PDB entry 5C0X | X-ray diffraction, 3.81 A resolution | chains C and F of the 12 polymer chains in the assembly

== Chain C ==
Protein: Exosome complex component RRP43
Organism: Saccharomyces cerevisiae S288c
Notes: fragment: Exosome complex component RRP43
Reference sequence: P25359 (RRP43_YEAST); residue numbers follow UniProt; this construct covers 1-394
Amino-acid sequence (394 residues; each row starts with the number of its first residue):
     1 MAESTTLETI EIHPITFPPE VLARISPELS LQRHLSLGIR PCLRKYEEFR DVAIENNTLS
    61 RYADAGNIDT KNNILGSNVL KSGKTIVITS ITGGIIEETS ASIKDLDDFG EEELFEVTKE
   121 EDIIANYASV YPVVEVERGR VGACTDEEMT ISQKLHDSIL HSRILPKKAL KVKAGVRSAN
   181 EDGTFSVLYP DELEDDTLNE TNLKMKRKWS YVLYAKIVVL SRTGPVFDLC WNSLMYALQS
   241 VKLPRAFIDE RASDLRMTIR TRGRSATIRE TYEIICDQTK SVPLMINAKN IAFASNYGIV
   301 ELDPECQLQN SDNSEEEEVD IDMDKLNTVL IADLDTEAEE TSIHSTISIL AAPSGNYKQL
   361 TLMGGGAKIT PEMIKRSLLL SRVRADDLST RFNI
Disordered / not traced: 1-7, 100-120, 194-205, 311-325
Construct notes: engineered mutation S102 (Ala in P25359), M363 (Val in P25359)

== Chain F ==
Protein: Exosome complex component MTR3
Organism: Saccharomyces cerevisiae S288c
Notes: fragment: Exosome complex component MTR3
Reference sequence: P48240 (MTR3_YEAST); residue numbers follow UniProt; this construct covers 1-250
Amino-acid sequence (250 residues; numbered 1 to 250; the number before each row is that of its first residue):
     1 MNVQDRRRLL GPAAAKPMAF SNTTTHVPEK KSTDLTPKGN ESEQELSLHT GFIENCNGSA
    61 LVEARSLGHQ TSLISAVYGP RSIRGSFTSQ GTISIQLKNG LLEKYNTNEL KEVSSFLMGI
   121 FNSVVNLSRY PKSGIDIFVY LTYDKDLTNN PQDDDSQSKM TSSQISSLIP HCITSITLAL
   181 ADAGIELVDM AGAGEANGTV VSFIKNGEEI VGFWKDDGDD EDLLECLDRC KEQYNRYRDL
   241 MISCLMNQET
Disordered / not traced: 1-3, 24-40, 150-162, 249-250
Construct notes: engineered mutation S75 (Thr in P48240), T161 (Met in P48240)

== Chain C / chain F interface ==
Contacting residue pairs (71; chain C residue first):
  L59(C) with L101(F), hydrophobic; Y143(F), hydrogen bond (backbone-side chain)
  R61(C) with F20(F)
  D69(C) with K145(F), salt bridge
  T70(C) with N149(F)
  K71(C) with L102(F); D146(F), salt bridge; T148(F), hydrogen bond
  N72(C) with F20(F); L102(F); Y143(F), hydrogen bond; K145(F)
  N73(C) with M18(F); F20(F); L102(F)
  I74(C) with L102(F), hydrophobic
  L75(C) with M18(F), hydrophobic
  K84(C) with E54(F)
  I86(C) with F52(F), hydrophobic
  I88(C) with L101(F), hydrophobic
  S90(C) with L101(F)
  G93(C) with M18(F), hydrogen bond (backbone-backbone)
  G94(C) with K16(F); M18(F)
  I95(C) with A15(F); K16(F), hydrogen bond (backbone-backbone); M18(F), hydrophobic
  I96(C) with P12(F), hydrophobic; A14(F); A15(F), hydrophobic
  Y131(C) with L9(F); G11(F); P12(F)
  E135(C) with R8(F), salt bridge; K98(F), salt bridge
  E137(C) with N55(F); Y78(F); K98(F), salt bridge; Y140(F), hydrogen bond
  R138(C) with N55(F); Y78(F)
  G139(C) with Y78(F), hydrogen bond (backbone-side chain); F138(F)
  R140(C) with F138(F)
  V141(C) with F138(F), hydrophobic
  C144(C) with R8(F)
  M149(C) with R7(F)
  S152(C) with L9(F)
  Q153(C) with L9(F)
  H156(C) with L9(F)
  R177(C) with N22(F)
  Y214(C) with L10(F); A15(F)
  K216(C) with L101(F)
  L220(C) with I74(F), hydrophobic
  S221(C) with F52(F); I53(F); E54(F), hydrogen bond (side chain-backbone); N55(F)
  R222(C) with N55(F), hydrogen bond (backbone-side chain)
  P244(C) with M18(F), hydrophobic
  F247(C) with S21(F)
  I275(C) with A19(F); S21(F)
  C276(C) with M18(F), hydrophobic; A19(F), hydrogen bond (backbone-backbone); F20(F); S21(F), hydrogen bond (backbone-side chain)
  D277(C) with F20(F)
  Q278(C) with F20(F); S21(F), hydrogen bond (side chain-backbone)
Interface residues without a listed pair, chain C (50 interface residues in all): T58, Y62, K81, P132, V133, Y211, V212, V218, T223
Interface residues without a listed pair, chain F (36 interface residues in all): R6, P17, T23, Q96, D136, T142

== Overview ==
Chain C and chain F form an interface of 50 and 36 residues respectively, with 12 hydrogen bonds and 5 salt
bridges. Among the polar pairs are D69(C)-K145(F), K71(C)-D146(F) and E135(C)-R8(F).
Here chain C is Exosome complex component RRP43 and chain F is Exosome complex component MTR3, both from
Saccharomyces cerevisiae S288c. Entry 5C0X (Structure of a 12-subunit nuclear exosome complex bound to
structured RNA) was determined by X-ray diffraction together with 5C0Y and 5C0W from the same study.
